PDB entry 6LHU | electron microscopy, 3.46 A resolution | chains B and A

== Chain B (and A) ==
Name: Fanconi anemia complementation group A
Source organism: Xenopus laevis
Notes: chain A of this document is another copy of the same molecule, construct and numbering; everything in this record applies to it too
Reference sequence: Q4VT51 (Q4VT51_XENLA); numbering as in UniProt (aligned over 1-1422)
Sequence (1437 residues; numbered -14 to 1422; the number before each row is that of its first residue; numbers below 1 keep their minus sign (Met-14 is residue -14)):
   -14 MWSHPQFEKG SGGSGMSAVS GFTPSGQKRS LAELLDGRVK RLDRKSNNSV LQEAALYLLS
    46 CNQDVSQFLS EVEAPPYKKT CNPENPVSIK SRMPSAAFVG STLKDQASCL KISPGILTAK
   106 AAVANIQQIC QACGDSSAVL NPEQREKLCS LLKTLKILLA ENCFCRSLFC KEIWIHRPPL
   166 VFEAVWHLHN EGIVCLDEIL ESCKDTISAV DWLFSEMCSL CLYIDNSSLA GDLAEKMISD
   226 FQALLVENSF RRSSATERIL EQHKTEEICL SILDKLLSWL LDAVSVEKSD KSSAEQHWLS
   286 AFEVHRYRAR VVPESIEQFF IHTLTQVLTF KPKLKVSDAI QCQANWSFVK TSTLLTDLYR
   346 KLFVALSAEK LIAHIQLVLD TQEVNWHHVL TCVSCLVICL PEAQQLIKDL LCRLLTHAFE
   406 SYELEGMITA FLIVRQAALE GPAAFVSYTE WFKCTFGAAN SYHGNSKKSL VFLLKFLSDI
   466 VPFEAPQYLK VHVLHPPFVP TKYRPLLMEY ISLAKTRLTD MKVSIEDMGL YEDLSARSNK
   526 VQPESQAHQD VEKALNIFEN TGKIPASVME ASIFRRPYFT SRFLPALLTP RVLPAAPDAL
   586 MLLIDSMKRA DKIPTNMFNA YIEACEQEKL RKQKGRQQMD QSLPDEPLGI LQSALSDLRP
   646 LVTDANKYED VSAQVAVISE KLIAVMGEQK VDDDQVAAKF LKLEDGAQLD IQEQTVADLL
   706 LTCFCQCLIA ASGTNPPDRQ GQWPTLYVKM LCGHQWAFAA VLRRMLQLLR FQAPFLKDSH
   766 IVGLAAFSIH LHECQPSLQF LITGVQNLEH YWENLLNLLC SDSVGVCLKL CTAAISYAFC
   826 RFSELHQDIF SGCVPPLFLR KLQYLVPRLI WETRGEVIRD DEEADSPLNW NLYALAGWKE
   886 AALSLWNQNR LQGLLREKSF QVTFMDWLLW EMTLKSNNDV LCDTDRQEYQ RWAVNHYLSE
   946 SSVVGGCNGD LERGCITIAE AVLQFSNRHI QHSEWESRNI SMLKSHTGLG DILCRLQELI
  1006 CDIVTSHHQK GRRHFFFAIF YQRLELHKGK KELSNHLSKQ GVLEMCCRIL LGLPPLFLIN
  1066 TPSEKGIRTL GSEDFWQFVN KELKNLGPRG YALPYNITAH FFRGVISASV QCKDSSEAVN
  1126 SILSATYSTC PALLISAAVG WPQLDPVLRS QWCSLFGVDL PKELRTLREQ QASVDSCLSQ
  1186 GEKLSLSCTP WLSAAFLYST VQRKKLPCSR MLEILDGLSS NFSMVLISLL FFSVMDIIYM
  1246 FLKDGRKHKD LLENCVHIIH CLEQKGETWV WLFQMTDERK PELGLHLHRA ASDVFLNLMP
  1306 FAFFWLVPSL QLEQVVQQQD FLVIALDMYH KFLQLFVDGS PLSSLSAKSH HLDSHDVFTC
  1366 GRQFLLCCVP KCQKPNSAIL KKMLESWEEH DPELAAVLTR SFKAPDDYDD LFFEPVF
Unresolved in the structure: -14 to 529, 620-631, 670-694, 973-988, 1343-1355, 1403-1422 (chain A: -14 to 630, 670-696, 863-868, 979-987, 1034-1040, 1343-1354, 1403-1422)
Sequence notes: expression tag (-14 to 0)
From the paper describing this entry:
  - post-translational modification sites: Lys903 (proposed by the authors, not directly observed)
  - disease-associated variants - R1028W, L1055P, F1236L, W1274R, M1333I: abolished binding to FANCG
  - disease-associated variants - R1028W: decreased localization

== Chain B / chain A interface ==
Pairs across the interface (68):
  Glu857(B) - Lys1248(A)  salt bridge
  Glu861(B) - Arg1094(A)  hydrogen bond (backbone-side chain)
  Val862(B) - Pro1093(A)  hydrophobic
  Val862(B) - Arg1094(A)  hydrogen bond (backbone-side chain)
  Val862(B) - Tyr1244(A)
  Ile863(B) - Asp1241(A)
  Ile863(B) - Met1245(A)  hydrophobic
  Asp865(B) - Arg1251(A)  salt bridge
  Asp865(B) - His1253(A)  salt bridge
  Asn922(B) - Asn922(A)
  Asn922(B) - Leu988(A)
  Asn922(B) - Ser990(A)
  Asp924(B) - Leu988(A)
  Val925(B) - Ser978(A)  hydrogen bond (backbone-side chain)
  Leu926(B) - Ser978(A)
  Leu926(B) - Leu988(A)
  Cys927(B) - Gln976(A)  hydrogen bond (side chain-backbone)
  Asp928(B) - Arg1053(A)  salt bridge
  Thr929(B) - Glu1049(A)
  Gln932(B) - Arg1053(A)  hydrogen bond
  Glu933(B) - Asn1101(A)
  Arg936(B) - Arg1053(A)
  Arg936(B) - Leu1056(A)
  Arg936(B) - Asn1101(A)
  Asn940(B) - Tyr1100(A)
  Asn940(B) - Arg1108(A)
  Asn940(B) - Gln1148(A)  hydrogen bond (backbone-side chain)
  His941(B) - Gln1148(A)
  Ser944(B) - Gln1148(A)  hydrogen bond (side chain-backbone)
  Ser944(B) - Val1152(A)
  Gly954(B) - Pro1151(A)
  Gly954(B) - Ser1155(A)
  Asp955(B) - Ser1155(A)  hydrogen bond
  Lys989(B) - Asp928(A)
  Thr992(B) - His991(A)
  Cys999(B) - Cys999(A)  hydrophobic
  Gln1002(B) - Cys999(A)
  Gln1002(B) - Gln1002(A)  hydrogen bond
  Cys1006(B) - Cys1006(A)  hydrogen bond
  Cys1006(B) - Pro1059(A)  hydrophobic
  Asp1007(B) - Pro1060(A)
  Asp1007(B) - Arg1108(A)  salt bridge
  Asp1007(B) - Ser1112(A)
  Thr1010(B) - Ser1112(A)
  Ser1011(B) - Ser1112(A)  hydrogen bond
  Ser1011(B) - Val1115(A)
  His1013(B) - Leu1160(A)
  Lys1015(B) - Leu1160(A)
  Arg1053(B) - Asp928(A)  salt bridge
  Leu1056(B) - Thr929(A)
  Leu1056(B) - Gln932(A)
  Pro1059(B) - Arg936(A)
  Pro1059(B) - Glu1003(A)
  Leu1061(B) - Glu1003(A)
  Tyr1100(B) - Glu933(A)  hydrogen bond
  Asn1101(B) - Thr929(A)
  His1105(B) - Arg936(A)
  Arg1108(B) - Glu933(A)  salt bridge
  Arg1108(B) - Arg936(A)
  Ser1112(B) - Asp1007(A)  hydrogen bond
  Val1115(B) - Thr1010(A)
  Val1115(B) - Ser1011(A)
  Gln1116(B) - His1012(A)
  Cys1117(B) - His1012(A)
  Gln1148(B) - Trp856(A)  hydrogen bond
  Ser1155(B) - Asn940(A)
  Ser1159(B) - Asn940(A)
  Ser1159(B) - Gly954(A)
Also at the interface, not in a pair above, chain B (59 interface residues in all): Trp856, Asp930, Asn953, Leu956, His991, Glu1003, Pro1060, Phe1062, Ala1104, Lys1118, Pro1151, Val1152, Gln1156, Leu1160
Also at the interface, not in a pair above, chain A (56 interface residues in all): Gly860, Cys927, Leu943, Leu956, Ile975, Lys989, Met1050, Gly1057, Leu1061, Gln1156, Ser1159

== Summary ==
59 residues of chain B face 56 of chain A across their interface, with 14 hydrogen bonds and 7 salt bridges.
Polar contacts include Glu857(B)-Lys1248(A), Asp865(B)-Arg1251(A) and Asp865(B)-His1253(A). The paper reports
that R1028W, L1055P and F1236L of chain B, among others, abolish binding to FANCG; a modification site at
Lys903(B); 5 substitutions were tested in all.
Both chains are Fanconi anemia complementation group A (Xenopus laevis). Entry 6LHU (High resolution structure
of FANCA C-terminal domain (CTD)) was determined by electron microscopy, deposited together with 6LHS, 6LHV
and 6LHW.
